PDB entry 5TWZ | X-ray diffraction, 2.63 A resolution | chain A

[Chain A]
Molecule: Maternal embryonic leucine zipper kinase
From: Homo sapiens
Notes: EC 2.7.11.1, 2.7.10.2
Reference sequence: Q14680 (MELK_HUMAN); residues 2-340 here = UniProt positions 2-340
Amino-acid sequence (341 residues; numbered 0 to 340; the number before each row is that of its first residue; numbering starts at 0):
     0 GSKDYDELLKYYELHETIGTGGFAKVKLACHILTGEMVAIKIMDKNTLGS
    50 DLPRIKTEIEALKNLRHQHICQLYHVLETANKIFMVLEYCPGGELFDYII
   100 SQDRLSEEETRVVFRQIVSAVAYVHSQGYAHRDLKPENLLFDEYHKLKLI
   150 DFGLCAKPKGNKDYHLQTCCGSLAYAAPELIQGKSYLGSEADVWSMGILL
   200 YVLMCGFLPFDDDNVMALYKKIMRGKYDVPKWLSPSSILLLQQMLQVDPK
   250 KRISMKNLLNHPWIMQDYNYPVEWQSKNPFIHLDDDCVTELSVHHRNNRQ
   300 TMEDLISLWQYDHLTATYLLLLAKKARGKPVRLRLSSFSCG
Not modelled in the structure: 0, 20-22, 153-169, 334-340
Sequence notes: expression tag (0-1)
Residues lining bound ligands: 45R (7-{[2-methoxy-4-(1H-pyrazol-4-yl)benzoyl]amino}-2,3,4,5-tetrahydro-1H-3-benzazepinium): E15, I17, V25, L27, A38, K40, C70, L86, E87, Y88, C89, P90, G92, L139, I149, D150
UniProt features mapped onto this chain:
  - region: L282 to L321 (UBA-like)
  - active site: D132 (Proton acceptor)
  - binding site (ATP): I17 to V25, K40
  - modified residue: T56 (Phosphothreonine), Y163 (Phosphotyrosine), T167 (Phosphothreonine), S171 (Phosphoserine), S253 (Phosphoserine), S336 (Phosphoserine)
  - mutagenesis: C29 (C29V: Abolishes dependence to reducing agents; when associated with V-70; A-89; A-154; A-168; A-169; A-204; A-286 and A-339), C70 (C70V: Abolishes dependence to reducing agents; when associated with V-29; A-89; A-154; A-168; A-169; A-204; A-286 and A-339), C89 (C89A: Abolishes dependence to reducing agents; when associated with V-29; V-70; A-154; A-168; A-169; A-204; A-286 and A-339), D150 (D150A: Abolishes enzymatic activity), C154 (C154A: Abolishes dependence to reducing agents; when associated with V-29; V-70; A-89; A-168; A-169; A-204; A-286 and A-339), Y163 (Y163F: Abolishes autophosphorylation on tyrosine but still active on exogenous substrates), T167 (T167A: Abolishes activation of serine/threonine-protein kinase activity and has only weak activity; T167D/E: Phosphomimetic mutant that has similar kinase activity as wild-type), C168 (C168A: Abolishes dependence to reducing agents; when associated with V-29; V-70; A-89; A-154; A-169; A-204; A-286 and A-339), C169 (C169A: Abolishes dependence to reducing agents; when associated with V-29; V-70; A-89; A-154; A-168; A-204; A-286 and A-339), S171 (S171A: Abolishes activation of serine/threonine-protein kinase activity and has only weak activity; S171D: Inactive), C204 (C204A: Abolishes dependence to reducing agents; when associated with V-29; V-70; A-89; A-154; A-168; A-169; A-286 and A-339), D283 to D285 (Inactive), 2 further mutagenesis entries in UniProt

[Summary]
Ligands of chain A: compound 45R. Curated annotation (UniProt) lists active-site residue D132, 10 ATP-binding
residues and 16 mutagenesis sites.
Chain A is Maternal embryonic leucine zipper kinase (Homo sapiens); the structure, Structure of Maternal
Embryonic Leucine Zipper Kinase, was determined by X-ray diffraction (same publication as 5TWL, 5TWU, 5TWY and
5TX3).
